7FNP - chains A and B; structure by X-ray diffraction, 1.51 A resolution.

[Chain A]
Name: Pre-mRNA-splicing factor 8
Source organism: Saccharomyces cerevisiae S288C
Reference sequence: P33334 (PRP8_YEAST); residues 1836-2090 here = UniProt positions 1836-2090
Amino-acid sequence (258 residues; each row starts with the number of its first residue):
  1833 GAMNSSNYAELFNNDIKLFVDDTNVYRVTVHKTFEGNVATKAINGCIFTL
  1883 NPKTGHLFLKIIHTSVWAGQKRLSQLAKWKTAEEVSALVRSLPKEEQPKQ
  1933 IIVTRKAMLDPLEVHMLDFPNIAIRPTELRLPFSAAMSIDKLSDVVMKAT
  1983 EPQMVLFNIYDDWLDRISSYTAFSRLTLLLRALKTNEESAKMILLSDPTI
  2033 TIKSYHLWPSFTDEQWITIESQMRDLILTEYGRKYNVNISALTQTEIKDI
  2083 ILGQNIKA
Unresolved in the structure: 2070-2090
Construct notes: expression tag (1833-1835)

[Chain B]
Name: A1 cistron-splicing factor AAR2
Source organism: Saccharomyces cerevisiae S288C
Reference sequence: P32357 (AAR2_YEAST); aligned to UniProt positions 1-317 over residues 1-317
Amino-acid sequence (308 residues; numbered -3 to 317; 13 numbers in that range are skipped by the numbering (no residue carries them; nothing is unmodelled there); the number before each row is that of its first residue; numbers below 1 keep their minus sign (Gly-3 is residue -3)):
    -3 GAMAMNTVPFTSAPIEVTIGIDQYSFNVKENQPFHGIKDIPIGHVHVIHF
    47 QHADNSSMRYGYWFDCRMGNFYIQYDPKDGLYKMMEERDGAKFENIVHNF
    97 KERQMMVSYPKIDEDDTWYNLTEFVQMDKIRKIVRKDENQFSYVDSSMTT
   147 VQENEL
   166 SSSSSDPAHSLNYTVINFKSREAIRPGHEMEDFLDKSYYLNTVMLQGIFK
   216 NSSNYFGELQFAFLNAMFFGNYGSSLQWHAMIELICSSATVPKHMLDKLD
   266 EILYYQIKTLPEQYSDILLNERVWNICLYSSFQKNSLHNTEKIMENKYPE
   316 LL
Unresolved in the structure: -3 to 0, 166-169
Construct notes: expression tag (-3 to 0); conflict Ser166 (Leu153 in P32357), Ser167 (Lys154 in P32357), Ser170 (Asp in P32357)
Residues lining bound ligands: VPE ((3S)-3-methyl-5-oxo-5-[(1,3-thiazol-2-yl)amino]pentanoic acid): Pro5, Thr7, Tyr68, Glu83, Lys88, Phe89, Ile92

[Interface between chain A and chain B]
Contacting residue pairs (17; chain A residue first):
  Gln1907(A) with Met195(B); Leu199(B)
  Leu1908(A) with Met195(B), hydrophobic
  Trp1911(A) with Glu194(B); Met195(B); Phe198(B), hydrophobic
  Asp1942(A) with Lys184(B), salt bridge; Phe198(B)
  Glu1945(A) with Lys184(B), salt bridge
  Val1946(A) with Ile189(B), hydrophobic; Glu194(B); Phe198(B), hydrophobic
  His1947(A) with Glu194(B), salt bridge
  Leu1949(A) with Lys184(B); Ser185(B); Arg186(B)
  Asp1950(A) with Arg186(B), salt bridge

[Overview]
9 residues of chain A face 8 of chain B across their interface, with 4 salt bridges. Polar contacts include
Asp1942(A)-Lys184(B), Glu1945(A)-Lys184(B) and His1947(A)-Glu194(B). Chain B binds compound VPE.
Chain A is Pre-mRNA-splicing factor 8 and chain B is A1 cistron-splicing factor AAR2, both from Saccharomyces
cerevisiae S288C; the structure, PanDDA analysis group deposition -- Aar2/RNaseH in complex with fragment
P07E01 from the F2X-Universal Library, was determined by X-ray diffraction, deposited together with 5ST0,
5ST1, 5ST2, 5ST3, 5ST4, 5ST5 and 248 further entries.
